7N32 - chains w and v of the 24 polymer chains in the assembly; structure by electron microscopy, 4.50 A resolution (low resolution: residue-level contacts below are approximate; hydrogen-bond / salt-bridge calls are withheld).

# Chain w
Molecule: Tubulin alpha chain
From: Tetrahymena thermophila
Reference sequence: P41351 (TBA_TETTH); residue numbers follow UniProt; this construct covers 1-449
Sequence (449 residues; numbered 1 to 449; the number before each row is that of its first residue):
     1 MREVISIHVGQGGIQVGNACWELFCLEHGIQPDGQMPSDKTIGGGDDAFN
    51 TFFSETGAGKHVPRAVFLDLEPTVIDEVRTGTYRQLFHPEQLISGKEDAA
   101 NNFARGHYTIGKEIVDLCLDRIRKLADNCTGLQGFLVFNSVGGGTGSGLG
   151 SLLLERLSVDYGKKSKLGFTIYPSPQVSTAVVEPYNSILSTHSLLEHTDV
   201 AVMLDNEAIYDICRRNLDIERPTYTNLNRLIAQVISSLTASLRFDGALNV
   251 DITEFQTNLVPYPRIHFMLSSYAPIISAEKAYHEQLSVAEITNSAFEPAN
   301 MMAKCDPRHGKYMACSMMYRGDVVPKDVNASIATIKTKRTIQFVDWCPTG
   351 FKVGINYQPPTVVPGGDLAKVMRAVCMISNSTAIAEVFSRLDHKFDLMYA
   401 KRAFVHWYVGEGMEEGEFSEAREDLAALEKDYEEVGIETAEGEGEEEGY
Disordered / not traced: 441-449
Small-molecule neighbours: GTP (guanosine-5'-triphosphate): G10, Q11, G12, Q15, V16, D69, E71, D98, A99, A100, N101, S140, G142, G143, G144, T145, G146, I171, T179, E183, N206, Y224, L227, N228
Curated features (UniProtKB/Swiss-Prot):
  - active site: E254
  - binding site (GTP): Q11, E71, S140, G144, T145, T179, N206, N228
  - binding site (Mg(2+)): E71
  - site: Y449 (Involved in polymerization)
  - modified residue: K40 (N6-acetyllysine)
  - mutagenesis: K40 (K40R: Produces faster growing cells in medium with paclitaxel, a microtubule-stabilizing drug)

# Chain v
Molecule: Tubulin beta chain
From: Tetrahymena thermophila
Reference sequence: P41352 (TBB_TETTH); numbering as in UniProt (aligned over 1-443)
Sequence (443 residues; each row starts with the number of its first residue):
     1 MREIVHIQGGQCGNQIGAKFWEVISDEHGIDPTGTYHGDSDLQLERINVY
    51 YNEATGGRYVPRAILMDLEPGTMDSVRAGPFGQLFRPDNFVFGQTGAGNN
   101 WAKGHYTEGAELIDSVLDVVRKEAEGCDCLQGFQITHSLGGGTGSGMGTL
   151 LISKVREEYPDRIMETFSVVPSPKVSDTVVEPYNATLSVHQLVENADECM
   201 VIDNEALYDICFRTLKLTTPTYGDLNHLVSAAMSGVTCCLRFPGQLNSDL
   251 RKLAVNLIPFPRLHFFMIGFAPLTSRGSQQYRALTVPELTQQMFDAKNMM
   301 CAADPRHGRYLTASALFRGRMSTKEVDEQMLNVQNKNSSYFVEWIPNNIK
   351 SSICDIPPKGLKMAVTFVGNSTAIQEMFKRVAEQFTAMFRRKAFLHWYTG
   401 EGMDEMEFTEAESNMNDLVSEYQQYQDATAEEEGEFEEEEGEN
Disordered / not traced: 431-443
Small-molecule neighbours:
  - GDP (guanosine-5'-diphosphate): G10, Q11, C12, Q15, D67, N99, S138, G140, G141, G142, T143, G144, V169, V175, D177, T178, E181, N204, L207, Y222, L225, N226
  - GTP: Q245, L246, K252
Curated features (UniProtKB/Swiss-Prot):
  - binding site (GTP): Q11, E69, S138, G142, T143, G144, N204, N226
  - binding site (Mg(2+)): E69

# Interface between chain w and chain v
Contacting residue pairs (73; chain w residue first):
  Q133(w) with T95(v)
  D245(w) with S75(v)
  A247(w) with Q11(v)
  L248(w) with Q11(v); D177(v)
  N249(w) with Q11(v)
  D251(w) with T95(v)
  E254(w) with G98(v); N99(v)
  Q256(w) with W397(v)
  T257(w) with G98(v); N100(v); V180(v); F394(v); W397(v)
  N258(w) with N99(v); T178(v); V179(v); V180(v); F394(v)
  L259(w) with F394(v)
  V260(w) with F394(v); H396(v); W397(v)
  P261(w) with F394(v); H396(v)
  Y262(w) with R391(v); K392(v); H396(v)
  P263(w) with H396(v)
  M313(w) with F394(v)
  A314(w) with F394(v)
  C315(w) with V179(v)
  V324(w) with P220(v)
  P325(w) with Y208(v); Y222(v)
  K326(w) with Y208(v); F212(v); P220(v)
  N329(w) with K174(v); V175(v)
  A333(w) with K174(v)
  D345(w) with A387(v); R390(v)
  W346(w) with A387(v); M388(v); R391(v); A393(v)
  C347(w) with M388(v); F394(v)
  P348(w) with Q384(v); A387(v); M388(v)
  T349(w) with S176(v); V179(v); P182(v); Q384(v); M388(v)
  G350(w) with S176(v); V179(v)
  F351(w) with S176(v); D177(v); T178(v); V179(v)
  K352(w) with N99(v); D177(v); T178(v); V179(v)
  V353(w) with D177(v)
  E434(w) with R391(v)
  V435(w) with R391(v)
  I437(w) with R391(v)
  T439(w) with R391(v)
Also at the interface, not in a pair above, chain w (43 interface residues in all): R2, K163, G246, T253, I332, K336, E438
Also at the interface, not in a pair above, chain v (37 interface residues in all): E69, D74, Q94, K103, P173, E205, T219, L395, E401

# Overview
43 residues of chain w and 37 residues of chain v are in contact. Bound to chain w: GTP. Ligands of chain v:
GTP and GDP.
Here chain w is Tubulin alpha chain and chain v is Tubulin beta chain, both from Tetrahymena thermophila.
Entry 7N32 (protofilaments of microtubule doublets bound to outer-arm dynein) was determined by electron
microscopy together with 7K58, 7K5B, 7KEK and 7MWG from the same study.
